PDB entry 3PUX | X-ray diffraction, 2.30 A resolution | chains F and B of the 5 polymer chains in the assembly

[Chain F]
Protein: Maltose transport system permease protein malF
From: Escherichia coli
UniProtKB: P02916 (MALF_ECOLI); numbering as in UniProt (aligned over 1-514)
Chain sequence (514 residues; numbered 1 to 514; the number before each row is that of its first residue):
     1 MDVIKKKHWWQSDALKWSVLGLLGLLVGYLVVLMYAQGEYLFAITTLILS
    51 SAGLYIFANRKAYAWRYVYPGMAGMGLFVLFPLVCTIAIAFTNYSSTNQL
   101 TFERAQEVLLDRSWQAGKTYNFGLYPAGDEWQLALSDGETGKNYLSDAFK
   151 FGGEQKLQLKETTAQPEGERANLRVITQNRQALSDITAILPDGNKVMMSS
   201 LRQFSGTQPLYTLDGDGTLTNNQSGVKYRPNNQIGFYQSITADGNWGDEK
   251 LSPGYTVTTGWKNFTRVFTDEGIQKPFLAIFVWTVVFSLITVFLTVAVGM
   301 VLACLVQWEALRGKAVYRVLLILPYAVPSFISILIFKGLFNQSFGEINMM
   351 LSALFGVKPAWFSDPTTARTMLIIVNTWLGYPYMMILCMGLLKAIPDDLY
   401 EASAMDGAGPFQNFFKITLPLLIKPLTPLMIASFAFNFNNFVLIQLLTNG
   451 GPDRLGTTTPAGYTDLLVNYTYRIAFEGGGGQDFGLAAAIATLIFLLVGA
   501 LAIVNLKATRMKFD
Unresolved in the structure: 1-9, 241-244, 504-514

[Chain B]
Protein: Maltose/maltodextrin import ATP-binding protein MalK
From: Escherichia coli
Notes: EC 3.6.3.19
UniProtKB: P68187 (MALK_ECOLI); residues 1-371 here = UniProt positions 1-371
Chain sequence (381 residues; row label = number of the first residue in the row):
     1 MASVQLQNVTKAWGEVVVSKDINLDIHEGEFVVFVGPSGCGKSTLLRMIA
    51 GLETITSGDLFIGEKRMNDTPPAERGVGMVFQSYALYPHLSVAENMSFGL
   101 KLAGAKKEVINQRVNQVAEVLQLAHLLDRKPKALSGGQRQRVAIGRTLVA
   151 EPSVFLLDEPLSNLDAALRVQMRIEISRLHKRLGRTMIYVTHDQVEAMTL
   201 ADKIVVLDAGRVAQVGKPLELYHYPADRFVAGFIGSPKMNFLPVKVTATA
   251 IDQVQVELPMPNRQQVWLPVESRDVQVGANMSLGIRPEHLLPSDIADVIL
   301 EGEVQVVEQLGNETQIHIQIPSIRQNLVYRQNDVVLVEEGATFAIGLPPE
   351 RCHLFREDGTACRRLHKEPGVASASHHHHHH
Unresolved in the structure: 1, 245-246, 272-279, 370-381
Sequence notes: expression tag (372-381)
Ion coordination: Mg2+: Ser43, Gln82 (together with ADP)
Residues lining bound ligands:
  - ADP / beryllium trifluoride: Leu126, Arg129, Lys132, Ala133, Leu134, Ser135, Gly136, Gly137, Gln138, Asn163
  - ADP / beryllium trifluoride: Trp13, Val18, Pro37, Ser38, Gly39, Cys40, Gly41, Lys42, Ser43, Thr44, Gln82, Asp158, Glu159, His192
Swiss-Prot annotation at these positions:
  - binding site (ATP): Gly36 to Ser43

[Chain F / chain B interface]
Residue-residue contacts (36; chain F residue first):
  Asp398(F) - Ala85(B)
  Leu399(F) - Leu86(B)
  Leu399(F) - Tyr87(B)
  Leu399(F) - Pro88(B)
  Glu401(F) - Arg47(B)  salt bridge
  Glu401(F) - Leu52(B)
  Glu401(F) - Phe81(B)
  Ala402(F) - Phe81(B)
  Ala402(F) - Ala85(B)
  Ala402(F) - Tyr87(B)  hydrogen bond (backbone-side chain)
  Ala402(F) - Arg146(B)
  Ser403(F) - Tyr87(B)  hydrogen bond (backbone-side chain)
  Ala404(F) - Pro72(B)  hydrophobic
  Ala404(F) - Ala73(B)
  Met405(F) - Ala50(B)  hydrophobic
  Met405(F) - Leu52(B)  hydrophobic
  Met405(F) - Pro72(B)
  Met405(F) - Val77(B)  hydrophobic
  Met405(F) - Gly78(B)
  Met405(F) - Met79(B)
  Met405(F) - Phe81(B)  hydrophobic
  Asp406(F) - Tyr87(B)  hydrogen bond
  Asp406(F) - Phe98(B)
  Asp406(F) - Gly99(B)
  Asp406(F) - Leu102(B)
  Asp406(F) - Arg146(B)  salt bridge
  Gly407(F) - Ala73(B)
  Gly407(F) - Leu102(B)
  Ala408(F) - Ala73(B)
  Ala408(F) - Leu102(B)  hydrophobic
  Gln412(F) - Leu102(B)
  Lys416(F) - His89(B)  hydrogen bond (backbone-side chain)
  Lys416(F) - Phe98(B)
  Ile417(F) - Tyr87(B)  hydrophobic
  Ile417(F) - His89(B)
  Pro420(F) - His89(B)
Interface residues without a listed pair, chain F (15 interface residues in all): Leu421
Interface residues without a listed pair, chain B (20 interface residues in all): Ser83, Lys101

[Summary]
15 residues of chain F face 20 of chain B across their interface, with 4 hydrogen bonds and 2 salt bridges.
Polar contacts include Glu401(F)-Arg47(B), Asp406(F)-Arg146(B) and Ala402(F)-Tyr87(B). Chain B binds ADP /
beryllium trifluoride. UniProt lists 8 ATP-binding residues on chain B.
Chain F is Maltose transport system permease protein malF and chain B is Maltose/maltodextrin import
ATP-binding protein MalK, both from Escherichia coli; the structure, Crystal Structure of an outward-facing
MBP-Maltose transporter complex bound to ADP-BeF3, was determined by X-ray diffraction (same publication as
3PUV, 3PUW and 3RLF).
